PDB entry 7FMQ | X-ray diffraction, 1.58 A resolution | chains A and B

Chain A:
Name: Pre-mRNA-splicing factor 8
Organism: Saccharomyces cerevisiae S288C
UniProtKB: P33334 (PRP8_YEAST); residue numbers follow UniProt; this construct covers 1836-2090
Sequence (258 residues; numbered 1833 to 2090; the number before each row is that of its first residue):
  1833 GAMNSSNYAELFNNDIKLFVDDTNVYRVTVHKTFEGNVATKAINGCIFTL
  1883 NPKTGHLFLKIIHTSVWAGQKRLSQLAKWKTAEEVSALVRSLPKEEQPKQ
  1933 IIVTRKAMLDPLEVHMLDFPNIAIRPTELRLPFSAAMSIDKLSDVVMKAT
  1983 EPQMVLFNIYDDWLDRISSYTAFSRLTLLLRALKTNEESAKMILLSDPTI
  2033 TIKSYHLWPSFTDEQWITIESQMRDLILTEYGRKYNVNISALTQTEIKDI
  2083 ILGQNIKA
Unresolved in the structure: 2070-2090
Construct notes: expression tag (1833-1835)
Curated features (UniProtKB/Swiss-Prot):
  - mutagenesis: Asp1853 (D1853A: Alters protein folding. Severely impaired growth. Strongly reduced growth at 35 degrees Celsius; when associated with A-1854; D1853N: Reduced growth at 30 degrees Celsius ...), Asp1854 (D1854A: Reduced growth at 30 degrees Celsius. Strongly reduced growth at 16 degrees Celsius. Strongly reduced growth at 35 degrees Celsius; when associated with A-1853 ...), Thr1855 (T1855A: Reduced growth at 30 degrees Celsius. Strongly reduced growth at 16 degrees Celsius), Thr1936 (T1936A: Reduced growth at 30 degrees Celsius. Strongly reduced growth at 16 degrees Celsius), Arg1937 (R1937K: Severely impaired growth. Reduced growth at 30 degrees Celsius. Strongly reduced growth at 16 degrees Celsius)
Ligand contacts: 3-phenoxypropanoic acid (VVR): His1888, Leu1889, Phe1890, Leu1988, Phe1989, Asn1990

Chain B:
Name: A1 cistron-splicing factor AAR2
Organism: Saccharomyces cerevisiae S288C
UniProtKB: P32357 (AAR2_YEAST); aligned to UniProt positions 1-317 over residues 1-317
Sequence (308 residues; row label = number of the first residue in the row; note: 13 numbers in that range are skipped by the numbering (no residue carries them; nothing is unmodelled there); numbers below 1 keep their minus sign (Gly-3 is residue -3)):
    -3 GAMAMNTVPFTSAPIEVTIGIDQYSFNVKENQPFHGIKDIPIGHVHVIHF
    47 QHADNSSMRYGYWFDCRMGNFYIQYDPKDGLYKMMEERDGAKFENIVHNF
    97 KERQMMVSYPKIDEDDTWYNLTEFVQMDKIRKIVRKDENQFSYVDSSMTT
   147 VQENEL
   166 SSSSSDPAHSLNYTVINFKSREAIRPGHEMEDFLDKSYYLNTVMLQGIFK
   216 NSSNYFGELQFAFLNAMFFGNYGSSLQWHAMIELICSSATVPKHMLDKLD
   266 EILYYQIKTLPEQYSDILLNERVWNICLYSSFQKNSLHNTEKIMENKYPE
   316 LL
Unresolved in the structure: -3 to 0, 166-169
Construct notes: expression tag (-3 to 0); conflict Ser166 (Leu153 in P32357), Ser167 (Lys154 in P32357), Ser170 (Asp in P32357)
Curated features (UniProtKB/Swiss-Prot):
  - region: Leu261 to Ile282 (Leucine-zipper)
  - modified residue: Ser253 (Phosphoserine), Thr274 (Phosphothreonine)

Interface between chain A and chain B:
Pairs across the interface (18):
  Gln1907(A) with Met195(B); Leu199(B)
  Leu1908(A) with Met195(B), hydrophobic
  Trp1911(A) with Glu194(B); Met195(B), hydrophobic; Phe198(B), hydrophobic
  Asp1942(A) with Lys184(B), salt bridge; Phe198(B)
  Glu1945(A) with Lys184(B), salt bridge
  Val1946(A) with Ile189(B), hydrophobic; Glu194(B); Phe198(B), hydrophobic
  His1947(A) with Glu194(B)
  Leu1949(A) with Lys184(B); Ser185(B); Arg186(B); Ile189(B), hydrophobic
  Asp1950(A) with Arg186(B), salt bridge

Summary:
The interface between chain A and chain B involves 9 residues on one side and 8 on the other; the contacts
include 3 salt bridges. Among the polar pairs are Asp1942(A)-Lys184(B), Glu1945(A)-Lys184(B) and
Asp1950(A)-Arg186(B). Ligands of chain A: 3-phenoxypropanoic acid.
Here chain A is Pre-mRNA-splicing factor 8 and chain B is A1 cistron-splicing factor AAR2, both from
Saccharomyces cerevisiae S288C. Entry 7FMQ (PanDDA analysis group deposition -- Aar2/RNaseH in complex with
fragment P06E04 from the F2X-Universal Library) was determined by X-ray diffraction, deposited together with
5ST0, 5ST1, 5ST2, 5ST3, 5ST4, 5ST5 and 248 further entries.
